Entry 9GWU (X-ray diffraction, 1.70 A resolution); this record covers chains B and A.

Chain B (and A):
Name: Sulfoquinovose 1-dehydrogenase
From: Pseudomonas putida
Notes: EC 1.1.1.390; chain A of this document is another copy of the same molecule, construct and numbering; everything in this record applies to it too
UniProtKB: P0DOV5 (SQD_PSEPU); residues 1-260 here = UniProt positions 1-260
Chain sequence (273 residues; row label = number of the first residue in the row; numbers below 1 keep their minus sign (Met-12 is residue -12)):
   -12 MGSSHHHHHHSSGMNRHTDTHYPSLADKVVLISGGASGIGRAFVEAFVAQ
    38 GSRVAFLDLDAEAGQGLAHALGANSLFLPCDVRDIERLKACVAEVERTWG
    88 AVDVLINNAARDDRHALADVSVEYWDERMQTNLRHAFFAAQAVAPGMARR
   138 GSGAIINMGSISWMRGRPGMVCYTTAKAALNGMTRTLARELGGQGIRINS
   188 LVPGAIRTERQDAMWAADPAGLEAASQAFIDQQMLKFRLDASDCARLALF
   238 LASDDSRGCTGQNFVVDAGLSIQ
Disordered / not traced: -12 to 0 (chain A: -12 to 1)
Differences from the reference sequence: initiating methionine (-12); expression tag (-11 to 0)
Curated features (UniProtKB/Swiss-Prot):
  - active site: Tyr160 (Proton acceptor)
Reported in the primary citation:
  - catalytic residues: Asn119, Ser147
  - catalytic residues: Tyr160, Lys164 (proposed by the authors, not directly observed)
  - conformationally variable residues (loop rearrangement): Thr195 to Asp218
  - self-association interface (contacts with another copy of this molecule); pairs are residue here / residue on that copy: Gln260-Arg152

How chain B and chain A interact:
Pairs across the interface (88; chain B residue first):
  Thr5(B) with Asp242(A), hydrogen bond
  Asp6(B) with Pro10(A)
  Thr7(B) with Thr7(A); His8(A); Tyr9(A); Pro10(A); Asp242(A), hydrogen bond
  His8(B) with Thr7(A); His8(A), hydrogen bond (backbone-backbone)
  Tyr9(B) with Thr7(A); Tyr9(A)
  Pro10(B) with Asp6(A); Thr7(A)
  Arg172(B) with Met221(A); Ile259(A)
  Ala175(B) with Met221(A), hydrophobic
  Arg176(B) with Gln219(A), hydrogen bond (side chain-backbone); Gln220(A), hydrogen bond (side chain-backbone); Met221(A); Gly256(A); Ile259(A), hydrogen bond (side chain-backbone); Gln260(A)
  Gly179(B) with Met221(A); Leu222(A)
  Gly180(B) with Met221(A)
  Ile183(B) with Leu222(A)
  Gln219(B) with Arg176(A), hydrogen bond (backbone-side chain)
  Gln220(B) with Arg176(A), hydrogen bond (backbone-side chain)
  Met221(B) with Arg172(A); Ala175(A), hydrophobic; Arg176(A); Gly179(A); Gly180(A); Thr247(A)
  Leu222(B) with Gly179(A); Arg244(A); Gly245(A); Thr247(A)
  Phe224(B) with Arg244(A); Gly245(A)
  Leu226(B) with Gly245(A)
  Asp227(B) with Arg244(A), salt bridge
  Asp230(B) with Arg244(A), salt bridge
  Arg233(B) with Phe237(A); Asp241(A), hydrogen bond (side chain-backbone); Asp242(A); Arg244(A)
  Leu234(B) with Phe237(A), hydrophobic
  Phe237(B) with Tyr9(A); Arg233(A); Leu234(A), hydrophobic; Phe237(A), hydrophobic
  Asp241(B) with Arg233(A), hydrogen bond (backbone-side chain)
  Asp242(B) with Thr5(A), hydrogen bond; Thr7(A), hydrogen bond; Arg233(A)
  Arg244(B) with Leu222(A); Phe224(A); Arg233(A)
  Gly245(B) with Leu222(A); Leu226(A); Asp254(A); Ala255(A), hydrogen bond (backbone-backbone)
  Cys246(B) with Val252(A); Val253(A), hydrophobic
  Thr247(B) with Met221(A); Leu222(A); Ala255(A); Gly256(A)
  Gly248(B) with Ile259(A)
  Gln249(B) with Val252(A); Ser258(A); Ile259(A)
  Phe251(B) with Phe251(A), hydrophobic
  Val252(B) with Cys246(A); Gln249(A)
  Val253(B) with Cys246(A), hydrophobic
  Asp254(B) with Gly245(A)
  Ala255(B) with Gly245(A), hydrogen bond (backbone-backbone); Thr247(A)
  Gly256(B) with Arg176(A); Thr247(A)
  Ser258(B) with Gln249(A)
  Ile259(B) with Arg172(A); Arg176(A), hydrogen bond (backbone-side chain); Gly248(A); Gln249(A)
  Gln260(B) with Arg176(A)
Other interface residues (no listed pair), chain B (46 interface residues in all): Ser11, Arg184, Asp218, Lys223, Arg225, Asn250
Other interface residues (no listed pair), chain A (44 interface residues in all): Ser11, Ile183, Arg184, Asp218, Lys223, Asp230, Asn250

Summary:
46 residues of chain B and 44 residues of chain A are in contact; the contacts include 15 hydrogen bonds and 2
salt bridges. Polar pairs include Asp227(B)-Arg244(A), Asp230(B)-Arg244(A) and Thr5(B)-Asp242(A). Curated
annotation (UniProt) lists active-site residue Tyr160(B) on chain B. The paper reports catalytic residues
Asn119(B), Ser147(B) and Tyr160(B) among others; conformational variability at Thr195(B).
Chain B and chain A are both Sulfoquinovose 1-dehydrogenase (Pseudomonas putida); the structure, Crystal
structure of sulfoquinovose-1-dehydrogenase from Pseudomonas Putida (sulfo-ED pathway), was determined by
X-ray diffraction together with 9GWV and 9GWW from the same study.
